Entry 7NWN (X-ray diffraction, 1.97 A resolution); this record covers chain AAA.

Chain AAA:
Protein: Beta-xylanase
Organism: Caldicellulosiruptor kristjanssonii (strain ATCC 700853 / DSM 12137 / I77R1B)
Notes: EC 3.2.1.8
UniProt: E4S6E9 (E4S6E9_CALKI); residues 21-215 here correspond to UniProt positions 1071-1265 (UniProt number = residue number + 1050)
Chain sequence (215 residues; each row starts with the number of its first residue):
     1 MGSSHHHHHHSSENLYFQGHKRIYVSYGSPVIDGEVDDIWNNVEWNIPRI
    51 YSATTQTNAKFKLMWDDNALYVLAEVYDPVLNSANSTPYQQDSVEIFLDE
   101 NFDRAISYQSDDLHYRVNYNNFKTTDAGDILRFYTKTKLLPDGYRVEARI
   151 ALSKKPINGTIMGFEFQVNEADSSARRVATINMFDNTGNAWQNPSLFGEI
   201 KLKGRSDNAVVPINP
Not modelled in the structure: 1-20
Sequence notes: initiating methionine (1); expression tag (2-20)
Ion coordination: Ca2+ site 1: Val31, Asp33, Glu35, Asp37, Glu147; Ca2+ site 2: Asp78, Val80, Asp92, Ala171; Ca2+ site 3: Asp99, Asp103, Asp111, Asp112
Reported in the primary citation:
  - binding site for hexaethylene glycol: Trp191

Overview:
Val31, Asp33, Glu35, Asp37 and Glu147 coordinate Ca2+ site 1. Asp78, Val80, Asp92 and Ala171 coordinate Ca2+
site 2. The paper reports a binding site for hexaethylene glycol at Trp191.
Chain AAA is Beta-xylanase (Caldicellulosiruptor kristjanssonii (strain ATCC 700853 / DSM 12137 / I77R1B));
the structure, A carbohydrate binding module family 9 (CBM9) from Caldicellulsiruptor kristjanssonii, was
determined by X-ray diffraction together with 7NN3, 7NWO, 7NWP and 7NWQ from the same study.
